Entry 6AOM (X-ray diffraction, 2.87 A resolution); this record covers chain A.

[Chain A]
Molecule: Endoplasmin
Organism: Canis lupus familiaris
Reference sequence: P41148 (ENPL_CANLF); numbering as in UniProt; present here: 69-286, 328-337
Sequence (233 residues; numbered 68 to 337; 37 numbers in that range are skipped by the numbering (no residue carries them; nothing is unmodelled there); the number before each row is that of its first residue):
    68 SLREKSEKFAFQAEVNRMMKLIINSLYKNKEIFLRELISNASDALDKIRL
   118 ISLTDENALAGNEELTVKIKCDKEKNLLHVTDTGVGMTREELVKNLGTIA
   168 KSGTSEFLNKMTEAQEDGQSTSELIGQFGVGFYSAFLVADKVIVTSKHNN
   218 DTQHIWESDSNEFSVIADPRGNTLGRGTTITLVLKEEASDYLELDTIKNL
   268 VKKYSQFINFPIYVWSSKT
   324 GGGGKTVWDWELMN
Disordered / not traced: 68-73, 169-170, 181-186, 324-328
Sequence notes: expression tag (68); linker (324-327)
Ligand contacts:
  - 3,6,9,12,15,18-hexaoxaicosane-1,20-diol (P33), molecule 1: Asn83, Arg84, Met86, Lys87, Leu88, Ile90, Ser227, Asn228
  - 3,6,9,12,15,18-hexaoxaicosane-1,20-diol (P33), molecule 2: Leu117, Ile118, Leu120, Thr121
  - 3,6,9,12,15,18-hexaoxaicosane-1,20-diol (P33), molecule 3: Glu131, Lys135, Tyr280, Trp333
  - 3,6,9,12,15,18-hexaoxaicosane-1,20-diol (P33), molecule 4: Lys137, His146, Thr148, Thr246, Trp282, Trp333
  - 3,6,9,12,15,18-hexaoxaicosane-1,20-diol (P33), molecule 5: His146, Ile210, Thr212, Arg237, Thr240, Leu241, Thr246, Thr248
  - 3,6,9,12,15,18-hexaoxaicosane-1,20-diol (P33), molecule 6: Arg156, Asp218, Thr219, His221
  - 3,6,9,12,15,18-hexaoxaicosane-1,20-diol (P33), molecule 7: Lys214, Asn216, Asn217, Asp218, Thr219
  - VC5 (methyl 2-[2-(2-benzylphenyl)ethyl]-3-chloro-4,6-dihydroxybenzoate): Leu104, Asn107, Ala108, Asp110, Ala111, Lys114, Asp149, Val152, Gly153, Met154, Asn162, Leu163, Thr165, Gly196, Val197, Phe199, Tyr200, Ser213, Thr245, Ile247
Swiss-Prot annotation at these positions:
  - binding site (ATP): Asn107, Asp149, Asn162, Phe199
  - modified residue: Lys168 (N6-(2-hydroxyisobutyryl)lysine), Ser172 (Phosphoserine)
  - glycosylation (N-linked (GlcNAc...) asparagine): Asn107, Asn217
  - mutagenesis: Glu103 (E103A: Loss of ATPase activity)
Reported in the primary citation:
  - binding site for VC5: Lys114, Asp149, Thr245
  - conformationally variable residues (order/disorder transition): Ala167 to Gly170

[Overview]
Ligands of chain A: 7 copies of 3,6,9,12,15,18-hexaoxaicosane-1,20-diol and compound VC5. Curated annotation
(UniProt) lists 4 ATP-binding residues and one mutagenesis site. The paper reports a binding site for VC5 at
Lys114, Asp149 and Thr245; conformational variability at Ala167.
Chain A is Endoplasmin (Canis lupus familiaris); the structure, Structure of molecular chaperone Grp94 bound
to selective inhibitor methyl 2-[2-(2-benzylphenyl)ethyl]-3-chloro-4,6-dihydroxybenzoate, was determined by
X-ray diffraction (same publication as 6AOL).
